PDB entry 7CHT | X-ray diffraction, 2.40 A resolution | chain A

Chain A:
Name: Dual specificity protein kinase TTK
Source organism: Homo sapiens
Notes: EC 2.7.12.1
Reference sequence: P33981 (TTK_HUMAN); residue numbers follow UniProt; this construct covers 515-795
Amino-acid sequence (282 residues; row label = number of the first residue in the row):
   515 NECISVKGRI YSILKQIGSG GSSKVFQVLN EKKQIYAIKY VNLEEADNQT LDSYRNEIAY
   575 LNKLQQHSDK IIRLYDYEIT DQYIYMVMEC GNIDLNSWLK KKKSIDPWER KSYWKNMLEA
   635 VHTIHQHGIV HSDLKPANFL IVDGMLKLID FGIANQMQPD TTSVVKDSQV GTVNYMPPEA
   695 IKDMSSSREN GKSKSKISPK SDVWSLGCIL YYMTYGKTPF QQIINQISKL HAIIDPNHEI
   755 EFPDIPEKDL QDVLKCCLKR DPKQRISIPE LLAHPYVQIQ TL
Not modelled in the structure: 679-685, 699-710, 795-796
Modified / non-standard residues: T675, T676, T686 (phosphothreonine; TPO); S677 (phosphoserine; SEP)
Sequence notes: expression tag (796)
Bound ions: Mg2+ site 1: T675, S677; Mg2+ site 2: T675, T676
Residues lining bound ligands: FZO (2-[[2-methoxy-4-(2-oxidanylidenepyrrolidin-1-yl)phenyl]amino]-4-(oxan-4-ylamino)-7H-pyrrolo[2,3-d]pyrimidine-5-carbonitrile): K529, I531, G532, V539, Q541, A551, K553, I586, M602, E603, C604, G605, N606, I607, D608, S611, L654, I663, M671, Q672, P673

In short:
Chain A binds compound FZO. The Mg2+ site 1 is built by T675 and S677. T675 and T676 form the Mg2+ site 2.
Chain A is Dual specificity protein kinase TTK (Homo sapiens); the structure, Crystal structure of TTK kinase
domain in complex with compound 30, was determined by X-ray diffraction (same publication as 7CHM, 7CHN, 7CIL,
7CJA and 7CLH).
